6QI9 - chains C and F of the 6 polymer chains in the assembly; structure by electron microscopy, 4.63 A resolution (low resolution: residue-level contacts below are approximate; hydrogen-bond / salt-bridge calls are withheld).

# Chain C
Name: RuvB-like 1
From: Homo sapiens
Notes: EC 3.6.4.12
Reference sequence: Q9Y265 (RUVB1_HUMAN); residues 1-456 here = UniProt positions 1-456
Sequence (456 residues; row label = number of the first residue in the row):
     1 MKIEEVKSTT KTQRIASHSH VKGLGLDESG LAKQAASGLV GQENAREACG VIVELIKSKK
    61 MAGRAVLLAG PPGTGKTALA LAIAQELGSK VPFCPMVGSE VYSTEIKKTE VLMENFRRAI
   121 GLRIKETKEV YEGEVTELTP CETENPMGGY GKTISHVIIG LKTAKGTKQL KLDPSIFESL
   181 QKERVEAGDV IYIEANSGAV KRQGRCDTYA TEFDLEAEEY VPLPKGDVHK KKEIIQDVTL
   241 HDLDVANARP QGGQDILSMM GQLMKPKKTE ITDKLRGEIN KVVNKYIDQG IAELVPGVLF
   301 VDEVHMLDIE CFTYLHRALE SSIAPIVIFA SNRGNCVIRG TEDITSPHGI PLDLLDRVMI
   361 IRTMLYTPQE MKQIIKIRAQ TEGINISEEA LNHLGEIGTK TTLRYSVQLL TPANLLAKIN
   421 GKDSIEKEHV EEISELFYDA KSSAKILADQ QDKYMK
Unresolved in the structure: 1, 123-233, 249-272, 453-456
Curated features (UniProtKB/Swiss-Prot):
  - binding site (ATP): Gly70 to Thr77
  - modified residue: Lys453 (N6-acetyllysine)
  - cross-link (Glycyl lysine isopeptide (Lys-Gly)): Lys2 (interchain with G-Cter in SUMO2), Lys225 (interchain with G-Cter in SUMO1), Lys445 (interchain with G-Cter in SUMO2)
  - mutagenesis: Lys76 (K76M: No effect on interaction with NOPCHAP1), Asp302 (D302N: Abolishes ATPase activity; inhibition of MYC- and CTNNB1-mediated transformation), Glu303 (E303Q: Reduces ATPase activity. Decreases interaction with NOPCHAP1. No effect on formation of RUVBL1-RUVBL2 heteromeric complex)
Residues lining bound ligands: ADP (adenosine-5'-diphosphate): Ser17, His18, His20, Leu39, Val40, Gly73, Thr74, Gly75, Lys76, Thr77, Ala78, Asp302, Tyr366, Ile374, Leu403, Arg404

# Chain F
Name: RuvB-like 2
From: Homo sapiens
Notes: EC 3.6.4.12
Reference sequence: Q9Y230 (RUVB2_HUMAN); residue numbers follow UniProt; this construct covers 1-463
Sequence (463 residues; row label = number of the first residue in the row):
     1 MATVTATTKV PEIRDVTRIE RIGAHSHIRG LGLDDALEPR QASQGMVGQL AARRAAGVVL
    61 EMIREGKIAG RAVLIAGQPG TGKTAIAMGM AQALGPDTPF TAIAGSEIFS LEMSKTEALT
   121 QAFRRSIGVR IKEETEIIEG EVVEIQIDRP ATGTGSKVGK LTLKTTEMET IYDLGTKMIE
   181 SLTKDKVQAG DVITIDKATG KISKLGRSFT RARDYDAMGS QTKFVQCPDG ELQKRKEVVH
   241 TVSLHEIDVI NSRTQGFLAL FSGDTGEIKS EVREQINAKV AEWREEGKAE IIPGVLFIDE
   301 VHMLDIESFS FLNRALESDM APVLIMATNR GITRIRGTSY QSPHGIPIDL LDRLLIVSTT
   361 PYSEKDTKQI LRIRCEEEDV EMSEDAYTVL TRIGLETSLR YAIQLITAAS LVCRKRKGTE
   421 VQVDDIKRVY SLFLDESRST QYMKEYQDAF LFNELKGETM DTS
Unresolved in the structure: 1-7, 128-240, 454-463
Curated features (UniProtKB/Swiss-Prot):
  - binding site (ATP): Gly77 to Thr84
  - modified residue: Ala2 (N-acetylalanine), Ser437 (Phosphoserine)
  - cross-link (Glycyl lysine isopeptide (Lys-Gly)): Lys9 (interchain with G-Cter in SUMO2), Lys444 (interchain with G-Cter in SUMO2), Lys456 (interchain with G-Cter in SUMO2)
  - mutagenesis: Lys83 (K83M: No effect on interaction with NOPCHAP1), Asp299 (D299N: Abolishes ATPase activity), Glu300 (E300Q: Reduces ATPase activity. Decreases interaction with NOPCHAP1. No effect on formation of RUVBL1-RUVBL2 heteromeric complex)
Residues lining bound ligands: ADP (adenosine-5'-diphosphate): His25, His27, Gly45, Met46, Val47, Gln78, Pro79, Gly80, Thr81, Gly82, Lys83, Thr84, Ala85, Tyr362, Ile370, Leu399, Arg400, Ile403
What the authors report for this chain:
  - binding site for ADP: His25, His27

# Interface between chain C and chain F
Pairs across the interface (73; chain C residue first):
  Gly30(C) - Arg428(F)
  Leu31(C) - Arg428(F)
  Asn44(C) - Leu432(F)
  Glu47(C) - Arg428(F)
  Glu47(C) - Leu432(F)
  Ala48(C) - Leu432(F)
  Val51(C) - Leu411(F)
  Val51(C) - Phe433(F)
  Ile52(C) - Phe433(F)
  Glu54(C) - Leu411(F)
  Leu55(C) - Leu411(F)
  Ala69(C) - Met443(F)
  Gly70(C) - Met443(F)
  Pro71(C) - Tyr446(F)
  Pro72(C) - Tyr446(F)
  Lys107(C) - Leu111(F)
  Thr109(C) - Leu111(F)
  Thr109(C) - Glu112(F)
  Met113(C) - Leu260(F)
  Met113(C) - Gly263(F)
  Met113(C) - Asp264(F)
  Arg117(C) - Leu260(F)
  Arg117(C) - Asp264(F)
  Leu240(C) - Leu260(F)
  Gly277(C) - Phe261(F)
  Asn280(C) - Phe257(F)
  Asn280(C) - Leu258(F)
  Asn280(C) - Leu260(F)
  Asn280(C) - Phe261(F)
  Val283(C) - Leu260(F)
  Asn284(C) - Leu258(F)
  Ile287(C) - Leu258(F)
  Ile309(C) - Phe109(F)
  Ile309(C) - Met303(F)
  Glu310(C) - Phe109(F)
  Glu310(C) - Ser110(F)
  Glu310(C) - Leu111(F)
  Thr313(C) - Ser106(F)
  Thr313(C) - Phe109(F)
  Tyr314(C) - Leu111(F)
  Tyr314(C) - Glu112(F)
  Tyr314(C) - Gly263(F)
  Arg317(C) - Glu107(F)
  Arg317(C) - Ser262(F)
  Arg317(C) - Thr265(F)
  Glu320(C) - Arg18(F)
  Ser321(C) - Ser262(F)
  Ser322(C) - Ala259(F)
  Ile323(C) - Ala259(F)
  Ser331(C) - Met443(F)
  Asn332(C) - Met443(F)
  Asn332(C) - Gln447(F)
  Arg333(C) - Met443(F)
  Gly340(C) - Arg336(F)
  Thr341(C) - Arg336(F)
  Asp343(C) - Arg334(F)
  Ile344(C) - Met303(F)
  Ile344(C) - Arg330(F)
  Pro347(C) - Thr440(F)
  His348(C) - Ser439(F)
  His348(C) - Met443(F)
  Asp353(C) - Ser106(F)
  Asp356(C) - Arg400(F)
  Asp356(C) - Gln404(F)
  Asp356(C) - Glu436(F)
  Met359(C) - Phe433(F)
  Ile360(C) - Phe433(F)
  Ile360(C) - Leu434(F)
  Ile360(C) - Asp435(F)
  Ile360(C) - Ser439(F)
  Arg362(C) - Leu434(F)
  Arg362(C) - Tyr442(F)
  Lys441(C) - Phe450(F)
Also at the interface, not in a pair above, chain C (57 interface residues in all): Ser29, Lys60, Ala62, Lys108, Arg276, Ile279, His316, Gly334, Arg357, Leu365
Also at the interface, not in a pair above, chain F (42 interface residues in all): Glu20, Ala104, Thr407, Ala408, Lys415, Ser431

# Summary
Chain C and chain F form an interface of 57 and 42 residues respectively. Bound to chain C: ADP. Bound to
chain F: ADP. The paper reports a binding site for ADP at His25(F) and His27(F).
Here chain C is RuvB-like 1 and chain F is RuvB-like 2, both from Homo sapiens. Entry 6QI9 (Truncated human
R2TP complex, structure 4 (ADP-empty)) was determined by electron microscopy (same publication as 6QI8).
